PDB entry 5MSM | X-ray diffraction, 2.29 A resolution | chains A and C of the 3 polymer chains in the assembly

[Chain A]
Protein: Sister chromatid cohesion protein DCC1
Organism: Saccharomyces cerevisiae S288c
Reference sequence: P25559 (DCC1_YEAST); residues 1-380 here = UniProt positions 1-380
Sequence (380 residues; each row starts with the number of its first residue):
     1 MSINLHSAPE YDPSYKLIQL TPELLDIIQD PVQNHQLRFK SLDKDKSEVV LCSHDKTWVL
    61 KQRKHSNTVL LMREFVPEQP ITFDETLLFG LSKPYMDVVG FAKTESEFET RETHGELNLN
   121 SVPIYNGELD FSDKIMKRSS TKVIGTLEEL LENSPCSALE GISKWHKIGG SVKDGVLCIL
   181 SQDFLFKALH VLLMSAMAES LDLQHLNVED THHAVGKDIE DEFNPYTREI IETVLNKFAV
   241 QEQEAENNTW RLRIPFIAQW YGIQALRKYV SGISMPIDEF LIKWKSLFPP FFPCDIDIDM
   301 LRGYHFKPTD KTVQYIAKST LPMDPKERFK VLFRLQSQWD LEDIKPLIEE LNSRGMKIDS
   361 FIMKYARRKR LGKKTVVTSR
Not modelled in the structure: 1, 32-34, 243-247
From the paper describing this entry:
  - mutagenesis - K364A, R367A, R380A: decreased binding to ssDNA
  - mutagenesis - K364A, R367A, R380A: decreased binding to dsDNA

[Chain C]
Protein: Chromosome transmission fidelity protein 18
Organism: Saccharomyces cerevisiae S288c
Reference sequence: P49956 (CTF18_YEAST); residues 666-741 here = UniProt positions 666-741
Sequence (78 residues; numbered 664 to 741; the number before each row is that of its first residue):
   664 SGKVKTGLNS SSSTIDFFKN QYGLLKQTQE LEETQKTIGS DETNQADDCN QTVKIWVKYN
   724 EGFSNAVRKN VTWNNLWE
Not modelled in the structure: 664-713, 741
Sequence notes: expression tag (664-665)

[Interface between chain A and chain C]
Pairs across the interface (40; chain A residue first):
  Lys16(A) - Asn738(C)
  Lys16(A) - Leu739(C)  hydrogen bond (side chain-backbone)
  Phe39(A) - Trp736(C)
  Ser41(A) - Trp736(C)
  Asp43(A) - Trp736(C)
  Lys44(A) - Thr735(C)
  Lys44(A) - Trp736(C)
  Lys44(A) - Asn737(C)  hydrogen bond (backbone-backbone)
  Asp45(A) - Thr735(C)  hydrogen bond (backbone-side chain)
  Asp45(A) - Asn737(C)
  Lys46(A) - Thr735(C)  hydrogen bond (backbone-side chain)
  Ser47(A) - Val734(C)
  Ser47(A) - Thr735(C)
  Glu48(A) - Val734(C)
  Val49(A) - Val734(C)  hydrogen bond (backbone-backbone)
  Val49(A) - Thr735(C)
  Val49(A) - Trp736(C)
  Val49(A) - Leu739(C)  hydrophobic
  Leu60(A) - Val734(C)
  Lys61(A) - Lys732(C)
  Lys61(A) - Asn733(C)  hydrogen bond
  Lys61(A) - Val734(C)
  Gln62(A) - Arg731(C)
  Gln62(A) - Lys732(C)  hydrogen bond (backbone-backbone)
  Gln62(A) - Asn733(C)  hydrogen bond (side chain-backbone)
  Gln62(A) - Val734(C)
  Gln62(A) - Asn738(C)
  Arg63(A) - Asn728(C)
  Arg63(A) - Ala729(C)  hydrogen bond (side chain-backbone)
  Arg63(A) - Arg731(C)
  Lys64(A) - Asn728(C)
  Lys64(A) - Ala729(C)  hydrogen bond (backbone-backbone)
  His65(A) - Phe726(C)
  His65(A) - Ser727(C)
  His65(A) - Asn728(C)
  Ser66(A) - Asn723(C)  hydrogen bond (backbone-side chain)
  Ser66(A) - Phe726(C)
  Ser66(A) - Ser727(C)  hydrogen bond (side chain-backbone)
  Asn67(A) - Phe726(C)
  Arg111(A) - Arg731(C)
Other interface residues (no listed pair), chain A (22 interface residues in all): Lys40, Phe108, Glu109
Other interface residues (no listed pair), chain C (16 interface residues in all): Gly725, Val730
The authors on this interface:
  - interface residues, chain C: Trp736(C)

[Summary]
Chain A and chain C form an interface of 22 and 16 residues respectively, with 12 hydrogen bonds. Among the
polar pairs are Lys16(A)-Leu739(C), Asp45(A)-Thr735(C) and Lys46(A)-Thr735(C). The paper reports that K364A,
R367A and R380A of chain A reduce binding to ssDNA; the interface residue Trp736(C).
Chain A is Sister chromatid cohesion protein DCC1 and chain C is Chromosome transmission fidelity protein 18,
both from Saccharomyces cerevisiae S288c; the structure, Structure of the Dcc1-Ctf8-Ctf18C Trimer, was
determined by X-ray diffraction (same publication as 5MSN).
